Entry 8JKO (X-ray diffraction, 2.95 A resolution); this record covers chains B and D of the 4 polymer chains in the assembly.

== Chain B ==
Molecule: GATA-Reverse
Sequence (19 nucleotides; numbered 1 to 19; the number before each row is that of its first residue):
     1 GGTTTCTCGG TATCAGTTG

== Chain D ==
Name: Interferon regulatory factor 4
Organism: Homo sapiens
Notes: fragment: DNA-binding domain
UniProtKB: F2Z3D5 (F2Z3D5_HUMAN); residue numbers follow UniProt; this construct covers 20-135
Chain sequence (116 residues; numbered 20 to 135; the number before each row is that of its first residue):
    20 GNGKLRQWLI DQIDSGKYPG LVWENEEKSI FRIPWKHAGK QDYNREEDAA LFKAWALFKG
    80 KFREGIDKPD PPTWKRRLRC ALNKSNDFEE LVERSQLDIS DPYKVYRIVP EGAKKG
Not modelled in the structure: 20-21, 61, 131-135
Sequence notes: engineered mutation Arg95 (Thr in F2Z3D5)

== Chain B / chain D interface ==
Pairs across the interface (15; chain B residue first):
  DT3(B) with Gly22(D), phosphate contact
  DT4(B) with Gly22(D), phosphate contact; Lys23(D), hydrogen bond to the phosphate; Leu24(D), hydrogen bond to the phosphate; Lys78(D), phosphate contact
  DT5(B) with Trp74(D), hydrogen bond to the phosphate; Lys78(D), phosphate contact; Lys80(D), phosphate contact; Arg96(D), sugar contact; Lys103(D), hydrogen bond to the base
  DC6(B) with Lys80(D), salt bridge to the phosphate; Arg96(D), salt bridge to the phosphate
  DT13(B) with His56(D), sugar contact
  DA15(B) with Gly58(D), phosphate contact; Lys59(D), hydrogen bond to the phosphate
Interface residues without a listed pair, chain B (7 interface residues in all): DC14
Interface residues without a listed pair, chain D (17 interface residues in all): Ala57, Gln60, Cys99, Ala100, Ser104, Asn105

== Overview ==
Chain B and chain D form an interface of 7 and 17 residues respectively; the contacts include 5 hydrogen bonds
and 2 salt bridges. Polar pairs include DT5(B)-Lys103(D), DT4(B)-Lys23(D) and DT4(B)-Leu24(D).
Here chain B is GATA-Reverse and chain D is Interferon regulatory factor 4 (Homo sapiens). Entry 8JKO (T95R
mutant IRF4 DNA-binding domain bound to an DNA containing GATA motif) was determined by X-ray diffraction,
deposited together with 8JKL, 8JKN, 8JKQ and 8JKS.
